2V8F - chains B and C of the 3 polymer chains in the assembly; structure by X-ray diffraction, 1.10 A resolution.

== Chain B ==
Name: Profilin-2
Source organism: Mus musculus
UniProtKB: Q3V171 (PROF2_MOUSE); residues 0-139 here correspond to UniProt positions 1-140 (UniProt number = residue number + 1)
Chain sequence (140 residues; numbered 0 to 139; the number before each row is that of its first residue; numbering starts at 0):
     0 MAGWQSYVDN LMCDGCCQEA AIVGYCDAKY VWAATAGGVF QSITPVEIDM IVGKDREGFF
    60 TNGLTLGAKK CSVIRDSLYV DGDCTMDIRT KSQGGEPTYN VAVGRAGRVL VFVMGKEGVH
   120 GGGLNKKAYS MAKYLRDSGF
Unresolved in the structure: 0
Modified residues: C16 (s-oxy cysteine; CSX)

== Chain C ==
Name: Protein diaphanous homolog 1
Notes: fragment: fh1 domain, residues 635-655
UniProtKB: O08808 (DIAP1_MOUSE); residues 1-21 here correspond to UniProt positions 635-655 (UniProt number = residue number + 634)
Chain sequence (21 residues; numbered 1 to 21; the number before each row is that of its first residue):
     1 IPPPPPLPGV ASIPPPPPLP G
Unresolved in the structure: 8-12

== How chain B and chain C interact ==
Residue-residue contacts (22):
  G2(B) with P16(C)
  W3(B) with I13(C); P14(C), hydrogen bond (side chain-backbone); P16(C), hydrophobic; P17(C)
  S5(B) with L19(C)
  Y6(B) with P16(C), hydrophobic; P17(C), hydrogen bond (side chain-backbone); P18(C), hydrogen bond (side chain-backbone); L19(C), hydrophobic
  N9(B) with L19(C)
  Y29(B) with I13(C), hydrophobic
  W31(B) with I13(C); P14(C)
  R107(B) with P14(C)
  Y133(B) with P18(C), hydrogen bond (side chain-backbone); L19(C); P20(C)
  L134(B) with P17(C), hydrophobic
  S137(B) with P17(C)
  F139(B) with P15(C); P17(C)

== Summary ==
Chain B and chain C form an interface of 12 and 8 residues respectively, with 4 hydrogen bonds. Polar pairs
include W3(B)-P14(C), Y6(B)-P17(C) and Y6(B)-P18(C).
Here chain B is Profilin-2 (Mus musculus) and chain C is Protein diaphanous homolog 1. Entry 2V8F (Mouse
Profilin IIa in complex with a double repeat from the FH1 domain of mDia1) was determined by X-ray diffraction
together with 2V8C from the same study.
